5LYP - chain A; structure by X-ray diffraction, 1.55 A resolution.

# Chain A
Protein: Small glutamine-rich tetratricopeptide repeat-containing protein 2
Organism: Saccharomyces cerevisiae
UniProtKB: Q12118 (SGT2_YEAST); residues 93-229 here = UniProt positions 93-229
Sequence (140 residues; numbered 90 to 229; the number before each row is that of its first residue):
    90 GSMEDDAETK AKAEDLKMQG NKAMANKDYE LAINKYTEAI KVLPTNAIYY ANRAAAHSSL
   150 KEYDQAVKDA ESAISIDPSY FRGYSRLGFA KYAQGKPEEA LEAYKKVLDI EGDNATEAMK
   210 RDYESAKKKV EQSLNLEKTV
Not modelled in the structure: 90-91, 229
Sequence notes: expression tag (90-92)
Small-molecule neighbours: borate ion (BO4): Asp-153, Gln-183, Lys-185

# Summary
Chain A binds borate ion.
Chain A is Small glutamine-rich tetratricopeptide repeat-containing protein 2 (Saccharomyces cerevisiae); the
structure, Crystal structure of the Tpr Domain of Sgt2, was determined by X-ray diffraction, deposited
together with 5LYN.
